Entry 5L69 (X-ray diffraction, 2.70 A resolution); this record covers chains A and G of the 28 polymer chains in the assembly.

Chain A:
Molecule: Proteasome subunit alpha type-2
Source organism: Saccharomyces cerevisiae (strain ATCC 204508 / S288c)
Notes: EC 3.4.25.1
UniProt: P23639 (PSA2_YEAST); numbering as in UniProt (aligned over 1-250)
Amino-acid sequence (250 residues; each row starts with the number of its first residue):
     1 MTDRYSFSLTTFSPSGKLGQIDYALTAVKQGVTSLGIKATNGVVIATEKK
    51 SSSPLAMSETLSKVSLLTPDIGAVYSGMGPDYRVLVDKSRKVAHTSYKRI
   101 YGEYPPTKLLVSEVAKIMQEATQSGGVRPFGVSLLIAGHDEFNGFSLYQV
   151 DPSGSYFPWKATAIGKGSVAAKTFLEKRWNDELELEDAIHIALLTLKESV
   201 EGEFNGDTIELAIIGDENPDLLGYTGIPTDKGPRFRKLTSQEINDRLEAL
Curated features (UniProtKB/Swiss-Prot):
  - cross-link: Lys108 (Glycyl lysine isopeptide (Lys-Gly) (interchain with G-Cter in ubiquitin))

Chain G:
Molecule: Proteasome subunit alpha type-1
Source organism: Saccharomyces cerevisiae (strain ATCC 204508 / S288c)
Notes: EC 3.4.25.1
UniProt: P21243 (PSA1_YEAST); residues -8 to 243 here correspond to UniProt positions 1-252 (UniProt number = residue number + 9)
Amino-acid sequence (252 residues; each row starts with the number of its first residue; numbers below 1 keep their minus sign (Met-8 is residue -8)):
    -8 MSGAAAASAAGYDRHITIFSPEGRLYQVEYAFKATNQTNINSLAVRGKDC
    42 TVVISQKKVPDKLLDPTTVSYIFCISRTIGMVVNGPIPDARNAALRAKAE
    92 AAEFRYKYGYDMPCDVLAKRMANLSQIYTQRAYMRPLGVILTFVSVDEEL
   142 GPSIYKTDPAGYYVGYKATATGPKQQEITTNLENHFKKSKIDHINEESWE
   192 KVVEFAITHMIDALGTEFSKNDLEVGVATKDKFFTLSAENIEERLVAIAE
   242 QD
Disordered / not traced: -8 to 1, 243
Bound ions: Mg2+: Thr8, Tyr119, Arg122, Met125

Chain A / chain G interface:
Contacting residue pairs - 68 pairs, chain A then chain G:
  Asp3(A) - Arg122(G)
  Asp3(A) - Tyr124(G)
  Tyr5(A) - Ile7(G)
  Tyr5(A) - Ala123(G)  hydrophobic
  Tyr5(A) - Tyr124(G)  hydrophobic
  Leu9(A) - Ile9(G)  hydrophobic
  Leu9(A) - Ala123(G)  hydrophobic
  Gln20(A) - Ile9(G)
  Gln20(A) - Phe10(G)  hydrogen bond (side chain-backbone)
  Tyr23(A) - Phe10(G)
  Tyr23(A) - Ser11(G)
  Tyr23(A) - Pro12(G)  hydrophobic
  Tyr23(A) - Gly14(G)
  Ala24(A) - Phe10(G)  hydrophobic
  Thr26(A) - Pro12(G)
  Thr26(A) - Glu13(G)
  Ala27(A) - Gly14(G)
  Ser52(A) - Tyr153(G)
  Ser53(A) - Glu174(G)
  Pro54(A) - Lys158(G)
  Pro54(A) - Glu174(G)
  Leu55(A) - Tyr157(G)
  Leu55(A) - Lys158(G)  hydrogen bond (backbone-backbone)
  Leu55(A) - Ala159(G)
  Leu55(A) - Thr170(G)
  Leu55(A) - Leu173(G)  hydrophobic
  Leu55(A) - Glu174(G)
  Leu55(A) - Phe177(G)  hydrophobic
  Ala56(A) - Gly156(G)
  Ala56(A) - Tyr157(G)  hydrophobic
  Met57(A) - Arg37(G)
  Met57(A) - Val155(G)
  Met57(A) - Gly156(G)  hydrogen bond (backbone-backbone)
  Met57(A) - Tyr157(G)
  Met57(A) - Lys158(G)
  Thr60(A) - Tyr146(G)
  Thr60(A) - Val155(G)
  Thr60(A) - Gly156(G)  hydrogen bond (side chain-backbone)
  Leu61(A) - Tyr153(G)
  Leu61(A) - Val155(G)  hydrophobic
  Met78(A) - Phe10(G)  hydrophobic
  Met78(A) - Leu16(G)  hydrophobic
  Pro80(A) - Gln117(G)
  Pro80(A) - Ala151(G)
  Pro80(A) - Gly152(G)
  Pro80(A) - Tyr153(G)
  Asp81(A) - Gln117(G)
  Arg83(A) - Ala113(G)  hydrogen bond (side chain-backbone)
  Arg83(A) - Asn114(G)
  Arg83(A) - Gly152(G)  hydrogen bond (side chain-backbone)
  Arg83(A) - Tyr154(G)
  Val84(A) - Asn114(G)
  Val84(A) - Gln117(G)
  Asp87(A) - Lys110(G)  salt bridge
  Asp87(A) - Asn114(G)
  Gly126(A) - Gln121(G)
  Gly126(A) - Arg122(G)
  Gly126(A) - Ala123(G)  hydrogen bond (backbone-backbone)
  Val127(A) - Gln121(G)
  Val127(A) - Arg122(G)
  Arg128(A) - Thr8(G)
  Arg128(A) - Phe10(G)
  Arg128(A) - Leu16(G)
  Arg128(A) - Thr120(G)  hydrogen bond (side chain-backbone)
  Arg128(A) - Gln121(G)  hydrogen bond (backbone-backbone)
  Pro129(A) - Phe10(G)
  Phe130(A) - Gln121(G)
  Gly131(A) - Phe10(G)
Also at the interface, not in a pair above, chain A (31 interface residues in all): Met1, Thr2, Ala121

Summary:
31 residues of chain A and 33 residues of chain G are in contact; the contacts include 9 hydrogen bonds and 1
salt bridge. Polar pairs include Asp87(A)-Lys110(G), Gln20(A)-Phe10(G) and Thr60(A)-Gly156(G). Thr8(G),
Tyr119(G), Arg122(G) and Met125(G) coordinate Mg2+.
Chain A is Proteasome subunit alpha type-2 and chain G is Proteasome subunit alpha type-1, both from
Saccharomyces cerevisiae (strain ATCC 204508 / S288c); the structure, Yeast 20S proteasome with mouse beta5i
(1-138) and mouse beta6 (97-111; 118-133) in complex with epoxyketone ..., was determined by X-ray
diffraction, deposited together with 5L52, 5L54, 5L55, 5L5A, 5L5B, 5L5D and 30 further entries.
